PDB entry 3TQV | X-ray diffraction, 2.62 A resolution | chains A and B

[Chain A (and B)]
Molecule: Nicotinate-nucleotide pyrophosphorylase
Organism: Francisella tularensis subsp. tularensis
Notes: EC 2.4.2.19; chain B of this document is another copy of the same molecule, construct and numbering; everything in this record applies to it too
Reference sequence: Q5NEY8 (Q5NEY8_FRATT); residues 1-287 here = UniProt positions 1-287
Amino-acid sequence (287 residues; each row starts with the number of its first residue):
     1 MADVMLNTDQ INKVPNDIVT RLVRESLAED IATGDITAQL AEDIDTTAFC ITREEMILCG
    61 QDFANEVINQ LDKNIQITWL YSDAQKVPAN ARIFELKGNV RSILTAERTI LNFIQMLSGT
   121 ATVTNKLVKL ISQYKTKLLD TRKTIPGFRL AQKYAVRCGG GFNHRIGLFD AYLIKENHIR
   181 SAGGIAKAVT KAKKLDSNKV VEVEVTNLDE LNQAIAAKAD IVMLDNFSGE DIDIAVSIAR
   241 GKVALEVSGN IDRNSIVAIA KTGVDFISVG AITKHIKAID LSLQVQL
Not modelled in the structure: 1-6, 180-183, 287 (chain B: 1-6, 287)
Modified / non-standard residues: Mse1, Mse5 (selenomethionine); Mse56, Mse116, Mse223 (selenomethionine; parent Met)

[Interface between chain A and chain B]
Pairs across the interface - 107 pairs, chain A then chain B:
  Arg21(A) - Glu25(B)  salt bridge
  Glu25(A) - Arg21(B)  salt bridge
  Glu25(A) - Glu25(B)
  Ser26(A) - Pro146(B)
  Ser26(A) - Gly147(B)
  Glu29(A) - Pro146(B)
  Glu29(A) - Gly147(B)  hydrogen bond (side chain-backbone)
  Glu29(A) - Phe148(B)  hydrogen bond (side chain-backbone)
  Glu29(A) - Arg149(B)  hydrogen bond (side chain-backbone)
  Asp30(A) - Arg142(B)  salt bridge
  Asp30(A) - Arg149(B)  salt bridge
  Asp30(A) - Gly167(B)
  Asp30(A) - Leu168(B)  hydrogen bond (backbone-backbone)
  Asp30(A) - Phe169(B)
  Ile31(A) - Leu168(B)  hydrophobic
  Ile31(A) - Phe169(B)
  Ala32(A) - Phe169(B)  hydrophobic
  Gly34(A) - Leu168(B)
  Gly34(A) - Phe169(B)
  Asp35(A) - Leu168(B)
  Ile36(A) - Leu168(B)  hydrogen bond (backbone-backbone)
  Ile36(A) - Phe169(B)
  Ile36(A) - Ala171(B)
  Ile36(A) - Tyr172(B)  hydrophobic
  Thr37(A) - Arg165(B)
  Thr37(A) - Ala171(B)
  Thr37(A) - Tyr172(B)
  Thr37(A) - Leu173(B)  hydrogen bond (side chain-backbone)
  Thr37(A) - His178(B)  hydrogen bond (backbone-side chain)
  Leu40(A) - Ile174(B)  hydrophobic
  Leu40(A) - Ala182(B)
  Leu40(A) - Ala188(B)
  Leu40(A) - Lys191(B)
  Leu40(A) - Ala192(B)  hydrophobic
  Leu40(A) - Leu195(B)  hydrophobic
  Ala41(A) - Ser181(B)
  Glu42(A) - Ser181(B)
  Glu42(A) - Ala182(B)
  Leu104(A) - Asn177(B)
  Leu104(A) - His178(B)
  Thr105(A) - Leu168(B)
  Arg108(A) - Arg142(B)
  Arg108(A) - Lys143(B)
  Asn112(A) - Arg142(B)  hydrogen bond (side chain-backbone)
  Asn112(A) - Lys143(B)
  Asn112(A) - Thr144(B)
  Asn112(A) - Pro146(B)
  Phe113(A) - Pro146(B)  hydrophobic
  Gln115(A) - Lys274(B)
  Mse116(A) - Ile145(B)
  Mse116(A) - Pro146(B)
  Arg142(A) - Asp30(B)  salt bridge
  Arg142(A) - Arg108(B)
  Arg142(A) - Asn112(B)
  Lys143(A) - Arg108(B)
  Lys143(A) - Asn112(B)
  Lys143(A) - Gln115(B)
  Thr144(A) - Asn112(B)
  Pro146(A) - Ser26(B)
  Pro146(A) - Glu29(B)
  Pro146(A) - Asn112(B)
  Pro146(A) - Phe113(B)  hydrophobic
  Pro146(A) - Phe148(B)
  Gly147(A) - Ser26(B)
  Gly147(A) - Glu29(B)  hydrogen bond (backbone-side chain)
  Phe148(A) - Glu29(B)  hydrogen bond (backbone-side chain)
  Phe148(A) - Ile145(B)  hydrophobic
  Phe148(A) - Pro146(B)
  Arg149(A) - Glu29(B)  hydrogen bond (backbone-side chain)
  Arg149(A) - Asp30(B)  salt bridge
  Gly167(A) - Asp30(B)
  Leu168(A) - Asp30(B)  hydrogen bond (backbone-backbone)
  Leu168(A) - Gly34(B)
  Leu168(A) - Asp35(B)
  Leu168(A) - Ile36(B)  hydrogen bond (backbone-backbone)
  Phe169(A) - Glu29(B)
  Phe169(A) - Asp30(B)
  Phe169(A) - Ile31(B)
  Phe169(A) - Ala32(B)  hydrophobic
  Phe169(A) - Gly34(B)
  Phe169(A) - Ile36(B)
  Ala171(A) - Ile36(B)
  Tyr172(A) - Ile36(B)
  Tyr172(A) - Thr37(B)
  Leu173(A) - Thr37(B)  hydrogen bond (backbone-side chain)
  Asn177(A) - Leu104(B)
  Asn177(A) - Val285(B)  hydrogen bond (side chain-backbone)
  His178(A) - Thr37(B)  hydrogen bond (side chain-backbone)
  His178(A) - Leu104(B)
  Ala188(A) - Leu40(B)
  Lys191(A) - Leu40(B)
  Ala192(A) - Leu40(B)
  Leu195(A) - Leu40(B)  hydrophobic
  Lys274(A) - Ile276(B)
  Lys274(A) - Ala278(B)
  His275(A) - Ile276(B)
  His275(A) - Lys277(B)
  His275(A) - Ala278(B)  hydrogen bond (side chain-backbone)
  Ile276(A) - Lys274(B)
  Ile276(A) - His275(B)
  Ile276(A) - Ile276(B)  hydrogen bond (backbone-backbone)
  Lys277(A) - His275(B)
  Ala278(A) - Lys274(B)
  Ala278(A) - His275(B)  hydrogen bond (backbone-side chain)
  Val285(A) - Asn177(B)  hydrogen bond (backbone-side chain)
  Val285(A) - Arg180(B)
  Gln286(A) - Arg180(B)
Interface residues without a listed pair, chain A (55 interface residues in all): Thr33, Ala38, Gln39, Ile145, Arg165, Ile166, Ile174, Lys199
Interface residues without a listed pair, chain B (55 interface residues in all): Thr33, Ala38, Gln39, Thr105, Mse116, Ile166, Lys199

[Summary]
The chain A/chain B interface involves 55 residues from each chain; the contacts include 20 hydrogen bonds and
6 salt bridges. Among the polar pairs are Arg21(A)-Glu25(B), Asp30(A)-Arg142(B) and Asp30(A)-Arg149(B).
Chain A and chain B are both Nicotinate-nucleotide pyrophosphorylase (Francisella tularensis subsp.
tularensis); the structure, Structure of the nicotinate-nucleotide pyrophosphorylase from Francisella
tularensis, was determined by X-ray diffraction together with 3TQK and 3TRJ from the same study.
